2X9G - chains A and D of the 4 polymer chains in the assembly; structure by X-ray diffraction, 1.10 A resolution.

Chain A (and D):
Molecule: Pteridine reductase
Source organism: Trypanosoma brucei brucei
Notes: EC 1.5.1.33; chain D of this document is another copy of the same molecule, construct and numbering; everything in this record applies to it too
Reference sequence: O76290 (O76290_TRYBB); residue numbers follow UniProt; this construct covers 1-268
Chain sequence (288 residues; each row starts with the number of its first residue; numbers below 1 keep their minus sign (Met-19 is residue -19)):
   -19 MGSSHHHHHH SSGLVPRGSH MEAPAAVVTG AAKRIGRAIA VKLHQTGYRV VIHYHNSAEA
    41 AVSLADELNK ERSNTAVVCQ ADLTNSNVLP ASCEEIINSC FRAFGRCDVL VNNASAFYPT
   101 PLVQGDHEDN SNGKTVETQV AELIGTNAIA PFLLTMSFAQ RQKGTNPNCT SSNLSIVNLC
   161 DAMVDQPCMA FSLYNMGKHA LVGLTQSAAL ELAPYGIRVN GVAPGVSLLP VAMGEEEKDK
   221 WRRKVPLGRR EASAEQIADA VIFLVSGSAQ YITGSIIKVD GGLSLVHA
Disordered / not traced: -19 to 1, 105-112, 143-150 (chain D: -19 to 1, 105-113, 143-151)
Construct notes: expression tag (-19 to 0)
Small-molecule neighbours:
  - ly231514 (LYA; 2-{4-[2-(2-amino-4-oxo-4,7-dihydro-3H-pyrrolo[2,3-d]pyrimidin-5-yl)-ethyl]-benzoylamino}-pentanedioic acid): Arg14, Ser95, Phe97, Pro99, Asp161, Pro167, Cys168, Met169, Phe171, Tyr174, Val206, Leu208, Leu209, Pro210, Met213, Glu217, Trp221
  - NADP (NAP; NADP nicotinamide-adenine-dinucleotide phosphate): Gly10, Lys13, Arg14, Ile15, Gly16, His33, Tyr34, His35, Asn36, Ser37, Ala61, Asp62, Leu63, Thr64, Asn93, Ala94, Ser95, Ala96, Thr126, Asn127, Leu159, Cys160, Asp161, Tyr174, Lys178, Pro204, Gly205, Val206, Ser207, Leu208
What the authors report for this chain:
  - binding site for ly231514: Arg14, Ser95, Phe97, Pro99, Tyr174, Val206, Leu209, Pro210, Met213, Trp221
  - catalytic residues: Asp161, Tyr174 (citing earlier work)
  - binding site for NADP: Arg14, Lys178, Leu208
  - contacts within the chain: Arg14-Leu208 (backbone contact), Arg14-Leu209 (backbone contact), Ala96-Asn127 (hydrogen bond), Leu123-Asn127 (hydrogen bond), Asp161-Tyr174 (hydrogen bond), Asn127-Lys178 (hydrogen bond)

Chain A / chain D interface:
Pairs across the interface - 24 pairs, chain A then chain D:
  Met163(A) - His267(D)
  Asp165(A) - Leu265(D)
  Gln166(A) - Gln166(D)
  Gln166(A) - Ser264(D)
  Gln166(A) - Leu265(D)
  Gln166(A) - His267(D)
  Pro167(A) - Leu265(D)
  Pro167(A) - His267(D)
  Trp221(A) - His267(D)
  Lys224(A) - Ala268(D)  hydrogen bond (side chain-backbone)
  Ser264(A) - Gln166(D)
  Leu265(A) - Asp165(D)
  Leu265(A) - Gln166(D)
  Leu265(A) - Pro167(D)
  Val266(A) - Ala268(D)  hydrophobic
  His267(A) - Met163(D)
  His267(A) - Gln166(D)
  His267(A) - Pro167(D)
  His267(A) - Trp221(D)
  His267(A) - Ala268(D)
  Ala268(A) - Arg223(D)
  Ala268(A) - Lys224(D)  hydrogen bond (backbone-side chain)
  Ala268(A) - Val266(D)  hydrophobic
  Ala268(A) - His267(D)
Also at the interface, not in a pair above, chain A (13 interface residues in all): Cys168, Leu263
Also at the interface, not in a pair above, chain D (13 interface residues in all): Cys168

In short:
Chain A and chain D each contribute 13 residues to their interface; the contacts include 2 hydrogen bonds. The
hydrogen-bonded pair is Lys224(A)-Ala268(D). Ligands of chain A: NADP and ly231514. The paper reports
catalytic residues Asp161(A) and Tyr174(A); a binding site for ly231514 at Arg14(A), Ser95(A) and Phe97(A)
among others.
Both chains are Pteridine reductase (Trypanosoma brucei brucei). Entry 2X9G (High resolution structure of
TbPTR1 in complex with Pemetrexed) was determined by X-ray diffraction together with 2X9N, 2X9V and 3MCV from
the same study.
